1KTR - chains L and P; structure by X-ray diffraction, 2.70 A resolution.

== Chain L ==
Molecule: Anti-his tag antibody 3d5 variable light chain, Peptide linker, Anti-his tag antibody 3d5 variable heavy chain
Source organism: Mus musculus
Notes: engineered mutation(s): L9S, V78F, Y88D, L12D, H48P, S51G, K77R, E100D, L144T; antibody fragment or engineered binder
Chain sequence (250 residues; row label = number of the first residue in the row; note: 18 numbers in that range are skipped by the numbering (no residue carries them; nothing is unmodelled there); a row labelled like 132A-132R holds insertion residues (132A, then the next letters in order); numbers below 1 keep their minus sign (Asp-2 is residue -2)):
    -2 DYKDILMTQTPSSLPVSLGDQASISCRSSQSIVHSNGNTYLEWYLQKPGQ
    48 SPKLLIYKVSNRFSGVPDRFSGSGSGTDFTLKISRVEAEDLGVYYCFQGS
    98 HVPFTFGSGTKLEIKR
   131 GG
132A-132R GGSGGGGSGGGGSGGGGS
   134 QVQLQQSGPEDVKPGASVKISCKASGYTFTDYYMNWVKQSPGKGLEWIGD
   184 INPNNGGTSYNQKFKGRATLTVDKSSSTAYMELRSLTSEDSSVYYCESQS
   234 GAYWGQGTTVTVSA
Unresolved in the structure: -2 to 0, 132A-132R
Disulfide bonds: Cys23-Cys93, Cys155-Cys229
Covalently attached groups: covalent link Arg113-Gly131

== Chain P ==
Molecule: Oligohistidine peptide Antigen
Chain sequence (6 residues; numbered 1 to 6; the number before each row is that of its first residue):
     1 HHHHHH
Unresolved in the structure: 1-2

== Chain L / chain P interface ==
Pairs across the interface (21; chain L residue first):
  His31(L) - His3(P)  hydrogen bond (side chain-backbone)
  His31(L) - His5(P)
  Asn33(L) - His5(P)
  Tyr37(L) - His5(P)  hydrogen bond
  Tyr37(L) - His6(P)
  Glu39(L) - His6(P)  salt bridge
  Tyr41(L) - His6(P)
  Phe94(L) - His6(P)
  Gly96(L) - His5(P)
  Gly96(L) - His6(P)  hydrogen bond (backbone-backbone)
  Ser97(L) - His4(P)
  Phe101(L) - His4(P)
  Phe101(L) - His5(P)
  Phe101(L) - His6(P)
  Tyr166(L) - His4(P)
  Asn168(L) - His6(P)  hydrogen bond
  Asp183(L) - His4(P)  salt bridge
  Ser192(L) - His4(P)
  Glu230(L) - His6(P)  salt bridge
  Ser233(L) - His6(P)  hydrogen bond (side chain-backbone)
  Gly234(L) - His6(P)
Also at the interface, not in a pair above, chain L (17 interface residues in all): Val99

== Summary ==
17 residues of chain L face 4 of chain P across their interface; the contacts include 5 hydrogen bonds and 3
salt bridges. Among the polar pairs are Glu39(L)-His6(P), Asp183(L)-His4(P) and Glu230(L)-His6(P).
Chain L is Anti-his tag antibody 3d5 variable light chain, Peptide linker, Anti-his tag antibody 3d5 variable
heavy chain (Mus musculus) and chain P is Oligohistidine peptide Antigen; the structure, Crystal Structure of
the Anti-His Tag Antibody 3D5 Single-Chain Fragment (scFv) in Complex with a Oligohistidine ..., was
determined by X-ray diffraction.
